8FX5 - chains B and H of the 5 polymer chains in the assembly; structure by electron microscopy, 2.45 A resolution.

Chain B:
Name: Guanine nucleotide-binding protein G(I)/G(S)/G(T) subunit beta-1
From: Homo sapiens
UniProtKB: P62873 (GBB1_HUMAN); residue numbers follow UniProt; this construct covers 2-340
Sequence (349 residues; row label = number of the first residue in the row; numbers below 1 keep their minus sign (His-8 is residue -8)):
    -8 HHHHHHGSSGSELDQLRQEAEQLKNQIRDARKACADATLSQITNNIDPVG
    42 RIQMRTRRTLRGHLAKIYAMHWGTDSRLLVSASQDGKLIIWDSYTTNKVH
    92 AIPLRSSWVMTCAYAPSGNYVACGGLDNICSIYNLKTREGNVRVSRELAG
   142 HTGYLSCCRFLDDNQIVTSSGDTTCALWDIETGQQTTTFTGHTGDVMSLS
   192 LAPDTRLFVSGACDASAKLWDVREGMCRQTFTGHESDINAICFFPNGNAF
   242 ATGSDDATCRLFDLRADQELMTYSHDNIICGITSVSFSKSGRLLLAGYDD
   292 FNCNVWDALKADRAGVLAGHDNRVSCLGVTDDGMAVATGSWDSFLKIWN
Disordered / not traced: -8 to 1
Construct notes: expression tag (-8 to 1)
Swiss-Prot annotation at these positions:
  - modified residue: Ser2 (N-acetylserine), His266 (Phosphohistidine)
  - natural variant: Leu30 (L30F: In MRD42; uncertain significance), Arg52 (R52G: In MRD42), Gly64 (G64V: In MRD42), Asp76 (D76E: In MRD42; D76G: In MRD42), Gly77 (G77S: In MRD42), Lys78 (K78R: In MRD42), Ile80 (I80N: In MRD42; I80T: In MRD42), His91 (H91R: In MRD42; uncertain significance), Ala92 (A92T: In MRD42), Pro94 (P94S: In MRD42), Leu95 (L95P: In MRD42), Arg96 (R96L: In MRD42), 5 further natural variant entries in UniProt

Chain H:
Name: Antibody fragment scFv16
From: Homo sapiens
Notes: antibody fragment or engineered binder
Sequence (248 residues; each row starts with the number of its first residue):
     1 DVQLVESGGGLVQPGGSRKLSCSASGFAFSSFGMHWVRQAPEKGLEWVAY
    51 ISSGSGTIYYADTVKGRFTISRDDPKNTLFLQMTSLRSEDTAMYYCVRSI
   101 YYYGSSPFDFWGQGTTLTVSSGGGGSGGGGSGGGGSDIVMTQATSSVPVT
   151 PGESVSISCRSSKSLLHSNGNTYLYWFLQRPGQSPQLLIYRMSNLASGVP
   201 DRFSGSGSGTAFTLTISRLEAEDVGVYYCMQHLEYPLTFGAGTKLELK
Disordered / not traced: 122-134
Cystine bridges: Cys22-Cys96, Cys159-Cys229

Chain B / chain H interface:
Pairs across the interface (11; chain B residue first):
  Arg68(B) with Tyr103(H)
  Leu69(B) with Tyr103(H), hydrophobic
  Val90(B) with Tyr102(H), hydrophobic
  Arg129(B) with Val2(H); Arg98(H), hydrogen bond (backbone-side chain); Phe110(H)
  Glu130(B) with Gly26(H); Phe27(H); Ala28(H), hydrogen bond (backbone-backbone); Phe32(H)
  Gly131(B) with Phe32(H)
Also at the interface, not in a pair above, chain B (10 interface residues in all): Asp66, Asp83, His91, Asn132
Also at the interface, not in a pair above, chain H (11 interface residues in all): Ser31, Ile100

Overview:
Chain B and chain H form an interface of 10 and 11 residues respectively; the contacts include 2 hydrogen
bonds. Polar pairs include Arg129(B)-Arg98(H) and Glu130(B)-Ala28(H).
Chain B is Guanine nucleotide-binding protein G(I)/G(S)/G(T) subunit beta-1 and chain H is Antibody fragment
scFv16, both from Homo sapiens; the structure, Human M4 muscarinic acetylcholine receptor complex with Gi1 and
xanomeline, was determined by electron microscopy.
